Entry 8E6X (electron microscopy, 4.27 A resolution (low resolution: residue-level contacts below are approximate; hydrogen-bond / salt-bridge calls are withheld)); this record covers chains B and D of the 9 polymer chains in the assembly.

Chain B:
Protein: DNA-directed RNA polymerase subunit beta'
From: Escherichia coli
Notes: EC 2.7.7.6
Reference sequence: P0A8T7 (RPOC_ECOLI); residues 1-1407 here = UniProt positions 1-1407
Chain sequence (1407 residues; each row starts with the number of its first residue):
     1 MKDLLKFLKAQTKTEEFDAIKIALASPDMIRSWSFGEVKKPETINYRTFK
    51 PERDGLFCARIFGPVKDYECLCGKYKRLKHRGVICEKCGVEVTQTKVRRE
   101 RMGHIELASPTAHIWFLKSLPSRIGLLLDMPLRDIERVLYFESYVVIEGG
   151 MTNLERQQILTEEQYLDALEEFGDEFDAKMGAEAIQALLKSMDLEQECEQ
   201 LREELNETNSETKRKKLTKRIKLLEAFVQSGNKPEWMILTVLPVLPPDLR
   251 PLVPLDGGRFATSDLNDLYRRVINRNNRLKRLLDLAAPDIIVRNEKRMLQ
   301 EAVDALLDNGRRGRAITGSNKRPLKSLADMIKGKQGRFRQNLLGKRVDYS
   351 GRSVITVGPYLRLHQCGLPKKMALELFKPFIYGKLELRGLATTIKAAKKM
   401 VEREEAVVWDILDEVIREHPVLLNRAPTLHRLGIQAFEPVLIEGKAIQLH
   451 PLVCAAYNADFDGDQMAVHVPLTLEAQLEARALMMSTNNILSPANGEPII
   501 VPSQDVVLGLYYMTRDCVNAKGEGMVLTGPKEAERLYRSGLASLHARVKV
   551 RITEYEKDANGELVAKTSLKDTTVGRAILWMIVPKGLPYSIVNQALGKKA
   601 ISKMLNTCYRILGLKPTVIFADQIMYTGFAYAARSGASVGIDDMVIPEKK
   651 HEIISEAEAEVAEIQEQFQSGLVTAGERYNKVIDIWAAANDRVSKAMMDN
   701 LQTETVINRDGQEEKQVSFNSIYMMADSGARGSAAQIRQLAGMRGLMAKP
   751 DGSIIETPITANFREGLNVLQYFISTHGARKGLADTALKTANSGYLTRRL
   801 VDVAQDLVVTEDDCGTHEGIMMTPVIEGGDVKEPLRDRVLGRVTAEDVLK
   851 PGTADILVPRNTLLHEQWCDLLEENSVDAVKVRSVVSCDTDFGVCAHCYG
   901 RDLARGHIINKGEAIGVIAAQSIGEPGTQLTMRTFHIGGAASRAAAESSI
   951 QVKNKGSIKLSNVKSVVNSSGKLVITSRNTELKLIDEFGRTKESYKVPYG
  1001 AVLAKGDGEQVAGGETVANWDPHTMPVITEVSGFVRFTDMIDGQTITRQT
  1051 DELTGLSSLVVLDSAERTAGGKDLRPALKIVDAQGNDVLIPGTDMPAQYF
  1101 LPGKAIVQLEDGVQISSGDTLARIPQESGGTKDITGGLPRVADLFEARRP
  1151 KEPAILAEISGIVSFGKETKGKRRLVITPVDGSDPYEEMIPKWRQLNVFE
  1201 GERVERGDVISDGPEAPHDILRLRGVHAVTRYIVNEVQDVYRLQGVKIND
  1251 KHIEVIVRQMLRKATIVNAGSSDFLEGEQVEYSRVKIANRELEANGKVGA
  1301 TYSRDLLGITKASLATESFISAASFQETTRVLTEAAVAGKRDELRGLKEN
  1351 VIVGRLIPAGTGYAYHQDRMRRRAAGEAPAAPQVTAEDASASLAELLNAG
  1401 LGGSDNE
Disordered / not traced: 1-15, 934-947, 1127-1135, 1374-1407
Cystine bridges: C72-C88
Bound ions: Zn2+ site 1: C70, C85; Mg2+: D460, D462, D464 (shared with 1 residue of chain 7); Zn2+ site 2: C814, C888, C895, C898
Curated features (UniProtKB/Swiss-Prot):
  - binding site (Zn(2+)): C70, C72, C85, C88, C814, C888, C895, C898
  - binding site (Mg(2+)): D460, D462, D464
  - modified residue: K983 (N6-acetyllysine)
  - mutagenesis: Q504 (Q504P: Resistant to antibiotics salinamide A and B), N690 (N690D: Resistant to antibiotics salinamide A and B), M697 (M697V: Resistant to antibiotics salinamide A and B), A735 (A735T: Resistant to antibiotics salinamide A and B), R738 (R738C/H/P/S: Resistant to antibiotics salinamide A and B), A748 (A748E: Resistant to antibiotics salinamide A and B), P758 (P758S/T: Resistant to antibiotics salinamide A and B), F763 (F763C: Resistant to antibiotics salinamide A and B), S775 (S775A: Resistant to antibiotics salinamide A and B), A779 (A779T/V: Resistant to antibiotics salinamide A and B), R780 (R780C: Resistant to antibiotics salinamide A and B), G782 (G782A/C: Resistant to antibiotics salinamide A and B), 1 further mutagenesis entry in UniProt

Chain D:
Protein: DNA-directed RNA polymerase subunit alpha
From: Escherichia coli
Notes: EC 2.7.7.6
Reference sequence: P0A7Z4 (RPOA_ECOLI); residue numbers follow UniProt; this construct covers 1-329
Chain sequence (329 residues; row label = number of the first residue in the row):
     1 MQGSVTEFLKPRLVDIEQVSSTHAKVTLEPLERGFGHTLGNALRRILLSS
    51 MPGCAVTEVEIDGVLHEYSTKEGVQEDILEILLNLKGLAVRVQGKDEVIL
   101 TLNKSGIGPVTAADITHDGDVEIVKPQHVICHLTDENASISMRIKVQRGR
   151 GYVPASTRIHSEEDERPIGRLLVDACYSPVERIAYNVEAARVEQRTDLDK
   201 LVIEMETNGTIDPEEAIRRAATILAEQLEAFVDLRDVRQPEVKEEKPEFD
   251 PILLRPVDDLELTVRSANCLKAEAIHYIGDLVQRTEVELLKTPNLGKKSL
   301 TEIKDVLASRGLSLGMRLENWPPASIADE
Disordered / not traced: 1-4, 159-168, 233-329
Curated features (UniProtKB/Swiss-Prot):
  - region: E162 to E165 (Required for interaction with Crp at class II promoters)
  - modified residue: R265 (ADP-ribosylarginine), K297 (N6-acetyllysine), K298 (N6-acetyllysine)
  - mutagenesis: R45 (R45C: In rpoA112; temperature-sensitive, blocks RNA polymerase assembly), E162 to E165 (5-fold decrease in CRP-class II promoter-dependent transcription), E165 (E165K: 5-fold decrease in CRP-class II promoter-dependent transcription), R191 (R191C: In rpoA101; temperature-sensitive)

How chain B and chain D interact:
Contacting residue pairs - 18 pairs, chain B then chain D:
  D410(B) - R191(D)
  D413(B) - R191(D)
  E443(B) - T196(D)
  V526(B) - L79(D)
  V526(B) - L83(D)
  V526(B) - K86(D)
  K531(B) - E206(D)
  E532(B) - K86(D)
  E532(B) - Y152(D)
  E534(B) - R182(D)
  R535(B) - Y152(D)
  R535(B) - V180(D)
  R535(B) - E181(D)
  L536(B) - Y152(D)
  S539(B) - L48(D)
  L541(B) - Y152(D)
  R551(B) - E80(D)
  M581(B) - R182(D)
Interface residues without a listed pair, chain B (20 interface residues in all): A406, W409, M525, L527, T528, R538, L569
Interface residues without a listed pair, chain D (18 interface residues in all): R44, N84, P154, D174, C176, Q194

Summary:
20 residues of chain B face 18 of chain D across their interface. D460(B), D462(B) and D464(B) coordinate
Mg2+. UniProt lists 8 Zn2+-binding residues, 3 Mg2+-binding residues and 13 mutagenesis sites on chain B; 6
mutagenesis sites on chain D.
Here chain B is DNA-directed RNA polymerase subunit beta' and chain D is DNA-directed RNA polymerase subunit
alpha, both from Escherichia coli. Entry 8E6X (Escherichia coli Rho-dependent transcription pre-termination
complex containing 18 nt long RNA spacer, lambda-tR1 rut RNA, Mg-ADP-BeF3 ...) was determined by electron
microscopy together with 8E3F, 8E3H, 8E5K, 8E5L, 8E5O, 8E5P and 3 further entries from the same study.
